3QLT - chains A and B; structure by X-ray diffraction, 2.99 A resolution.

Chain A (and B):
Protein: Glutamate receptor, ionotropic kainate 2
Source organism: Rattus norvegicus
Notes: chain B of this document is another copy of the same molecule, construct and numbering; everything in this record applies to it too
UniProtKB: P42260 (GRIK2_RAT); residues 1-389 here correspond to UniProt positions 32-420 (UniProt number = residue number + 31)
Sequence (395 residues; row label = number of the first residue in the row):
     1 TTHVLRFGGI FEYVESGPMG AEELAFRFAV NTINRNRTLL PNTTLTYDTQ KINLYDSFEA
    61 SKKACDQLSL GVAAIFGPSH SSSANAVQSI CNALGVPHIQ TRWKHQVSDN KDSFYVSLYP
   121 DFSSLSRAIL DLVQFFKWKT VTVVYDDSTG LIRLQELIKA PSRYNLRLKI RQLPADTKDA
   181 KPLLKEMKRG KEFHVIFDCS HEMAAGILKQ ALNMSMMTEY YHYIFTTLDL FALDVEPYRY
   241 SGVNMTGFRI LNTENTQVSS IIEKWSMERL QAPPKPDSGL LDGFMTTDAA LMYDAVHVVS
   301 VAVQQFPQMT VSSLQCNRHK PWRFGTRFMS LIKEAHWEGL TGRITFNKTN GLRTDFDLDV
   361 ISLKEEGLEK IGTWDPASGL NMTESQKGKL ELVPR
Not modelled in the structure: 1-3, 15-17, 269-275, 385-395 (chain B: 1-3, 13-18, 42, 175, 270-275, 385-395)
Differences from the reference sequence: engineered mutation Asn213 (Ala244 in P42260), Ser215 (Gly246 in P42260); expression tag (390-395)
Swiss-Prot annotation at these positions:
  - glycosylation (N-linked (GlcNAc...) asparagine): Asn36, Asn42, Asn244, Asn347, Asn381
Cystine bridges: Cys65-Cys316
Covalently attached groups: N-acetylglucosamine (NAG) linked to Asn213, Asn347
What the authors report for this chain:
  - mutagenesis - C65S/C316S: abolished expression

Interface between chain A and chain B:
Contacting residue pairs - 55 pairs, chain A then chain B:
  Tyr55(A) with Asp109(B); Asn110(B)
  Asp56(A) with Ser89(B), hydrogen bond
  Ser57(A) with Ser89(B)
  Phe58(A) with Ser89(B), hydrogen bond (backbone-side chain); Ala93(B), hydrophobic; Leu94(B), hydrophobic; Cys316(B), hydrophobic
  Lys62(A) with Cys316(B), hydrogen bond (side chain-backbone); Asn317(B); His319(B), hydrogen bond
  His80(A) with Asp109(B)
  Ser89(A) with Asp56(B), hydrogen bond; Ser57(B); Phe58(B), hydrogen bond (side chain-backbone)
  Ile90(A) with Phe58(B), hydrophobic
  Ala93(A) with Phe58(B), hydrophobic
  Leu94(A) with Phe58(B), hydrophobic
  His105(A) with Thr149(B)
  Asp109(A) with Tyr55(B); His80(B)
  Asn110(A) with Tyr55(B)
  Tyr145(A) with Gln155(B), hydrogen bond; Lys159(B)
  Ser148(A) with Ile152(B); Gln155(B), hydrogen bond
  Thr149(A) with His105(B); Ile152(B)
  Leu151(A) with Leu151(B); Gln155(B)
  Ile152(A) with Ser148(B); Ile152(B), hydrophobic
  Gln155(A) with Tyr145(B), hydrogen bond; Ser148(B), hydrogen bond; Leu151(B); Gln172(B), hydrogen bond
  Ile158(A) with Ile170(B)
  Lys159(A) with Tyr145(B); Ile170(B); Gln172(B), hydrogen bond
  Ser162(A) with Lys169(B); Ile170(B), hydrogen bond (side chain-backbone); Arg171(B), hydrogen bond (backbone-side chain)
  Arg167(A) with Arg167(B)
  Lys169(A) with Ser162(B)
  Ile170(A) with Ile158(B); Lys159(B); Ser162(B)
  Arg171(A) with Ser162(B)
  Gln172(A) with Gln155(B), hydrogen bond; Lys159(B), hydrogen bond
  Cys316(A) with Phe58(B), hydrophobic; Lys62(B), hydrogen bond (backbone-side chain)
  Asn317(A) with Lys62(B)
  His319(A) with Lys62(B), hydrogen bond
Other interface residues (no listed pair), chain A (34 interface residues in all): Asn85, Ala86, Val107, Pro161
Other interface residues (no listed pair), chain B (33 interface residues in all): Asn85, Ala86, Ile90, Pro161
Interface features reported in the paper:
  - hot spots on chain A (mutagenesis) - F58A (2000-fold): decreased binding to another copy of this molecule

Overview:
The interface between chain A and chain B involves 34 residues on one side and 33 on the other, with 18
hydrogen bonds. Polar pairs include Asp56(A)-Ser89(B), Phe58(A)-Ser89(B) and Lys62(A)-Cys316(B). The paper
reports that C65S/C316S of chain A abolish expression; F58A of chain A reduces binding to another copy of this
molecule.
Chain A and chain B are both Glutamate receptor, ionotropic kainate 2 (Rattus norvegicus); the structure,
Crystal structure of a GluK2 (GluR6) glycan wedge homodimer assembly, was determined by X-ray diffraction,
deposited together with 3QLU and 3QLV.
